PDB entry 3CCS | X-ray diffraction, 2.95 A resolution | chains 3 and 0 of the 31 polymer chains in the assembly

# Chain 3
Molecule: 50S ribosomal protein L44E
Organism: Haloarcula marismortui
UniProt: P32411 (RL44_HALMA); numbering as in UniProt (aligned over 1-92)
Sequence (92 residues; row label = number of the first residue in the row):
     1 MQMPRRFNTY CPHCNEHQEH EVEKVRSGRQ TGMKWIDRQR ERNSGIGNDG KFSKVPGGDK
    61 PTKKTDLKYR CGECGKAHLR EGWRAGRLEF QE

# Chain 0
Molecule: 23S ribosomal RNA
Organism: Haloarcula marismortui
Notes: engineered mutation(s): G2099A, G2482A
Sequence (2923 nucleotides; numbered 1 to 2923; the number before each row is that of its first residue):
     1 GUUGGCUACU AUGCCAGCUG GUGGAUUGCU CGGCUCAGGC GCUGAUGAAG GACGUGCCAA
    61 GCUGCGAUAA GCUGUGGGGA GCCGCACGGA GGCGAAGAAC CACAGAUUUC CGAAUGAGAA
   121 UCUCUCUAAC AAUUGCUUCG CGCAAUGAGG AACCCCGAGA ACUGAAACAU CUCAGUAUCG
   181 GGAGGAACAG AAAACGCAAC GUGAUGUCGU UAGUAACCGC GAGUGAACGC GAUACAGCCC
   241 AAACCGAAGC CCUCACGGGC AAUGUGGUGU CAGGGCUACC UCUCAUCAGC CGACCGUCUU
   301 CACGAAGUCU CUUGGAAUAG AGCGUGAUAC AGGGUGACAA CCCCGUACUG AAGACCAGUA
   361 CGCUGUGCGG UAGUGCCAGA GUAGCGGGGG UUGGAUAUCC CUCGCGAAUA ACGCAGGCAU
   421 CGACUGCGAA GGCUAAACAC AACCUGAGAC CGAUAGUGAA CAAGUAGUGU GAACGAACGC
   481 UGCAAAGUAC CCUCAGAAGG GAGGCGAAAU AGAGCAUGAA AUCAGUUGGC GAUCGAGCGA
   541 CAGGGCAUAC AAGGUCCCUU GACGAAUGAC CGAGACGCGA GUCUCCAGUA AGACUCACGG
   601 GAAGCCGAUG UUCUGUCGUA CGUUUUGAAA AACGAGCCAG GGAGUGUGUC UGUAUGGCAA
   661 GUCUAACCGG AGUAUCCGGG GAGGCACAGG GAAACCGACA UGGCCGCAGG GCUUUGCCCG
   721 AGGGCCGCCG UCUUCAAGGG CGGGGAGCCA UGUGGACACG ACCCGAAUCC GGACGAUCUA
   781 CGCAUGGACA AGAUGAAGCG UGCCGAAAGG CACGUGGAAG UCUGUUAGAG UUGGUGUCCU
   841 ACAAUACCCU CUCGUGAUCU AUGUGUAGGG GUGAAAGGCC CAUCGAGUCC GGCAACAGCU
   901 GGUUCCAAUC GAAACAUGUC GAAGCAUGAC CUCCGCCGAG GUAGUCUGUG AGGUAGAGCG
   961 ACCGAUUGGU GUGUCCGCCU CCGAGAGGAG UCGGCACACC UGUCAAACUC CAAACUUACA
  1021 GACGCUGUUU GACGCGGGGA UUCCGGUGCG CGGGGUAAGC CUGUGUACCA GGAGGGGAAC
  1081 AACCCAGAGA UAGGUUAAGG UCCCCAAGUG UGGAUUAAGU GUAAUCCUCU GAAGGUGGUC
  1141 UCGAGCCCUA GACAGCCGGG AGGUGAGCUU AGAAGCAGCU ACCCUCUAAG AAAAGCGUAA
  1201 CAGCUUACCG GCCGAGGUUU GAGGCGCCCA AAAUGAUCGG GACUCAAAUC CACCACCGAG
  1261 ACCUGUCCGU ACCACUCAUA CUGGUAAUCG AGUAGAUUGG CGCUCUAAUU GGAUGGAAGC
  1321 AGGGGCGAGA GCUCCUGUGG ACCGAUUAGU GACGAAAAUC CUGGCCAUAG UAGCAGCGAU
  1381 AGUCGGGUGA GAACCCCGAC GGCCUAAUGG AUAAGGGUUC CUCAGCACUG CUGAUCAGCU
  1441 GAGGGUUAGC CGGUCCUAAG UCUCACCGCA ACUCGACUGA GACGAAAUGG GAAACAGGUU
  1501 AAUAUUCCUG UGCCAUCAUG CAGUGAAAGU UGACGCCCUG GGGUCGAUCA CGCCGGGCAU
  1561 UCGCCCGGUC GAACCGUCCA ACUCCGUGGA AGCCGUAAUG GCAGGAAGCG GACGAACGGC
  1621 GGCAUAGGGA AACGUGAUUC AACCUGGGGC CCAUGAAAAG ACGAGCAUGA UGUCCGUACC
  1681 GAGAACCGAC ACAGGUGUCC AUGGCGGCGA AAGCCAAGGC CUGUCGGGAG CAACCAACGU
  1741 UAGGGAAUUC GGCAAGUUAG UCCCGUACCU UCGGAAGAAG GGAUGCCUGC UCCGGAACGG
  1801 AGCAGGUCGC AGUGACUCGG AAGCUCGGAC UGUCUAGUAA CAACAUAGGU GACCGCAAAU
  1861 CCGCAAGGAC UCGUACGGUC ACUGAAUCCU GCCCAGUGCA GGUAUCUGAA CACCUCGUAC
  1921 AAGAGGACGA AGGACCUGUC AACGGCGGGG GUAACUAUGA CCCUCUUAAG GUAGCGUAGU
  1981 ACCUUGCCGC AUCAGUAGCG GCUUGCAUGA AUGGAUUAAC CAGAGCUUCA CUGUCCCAAC
  2041 GUUGGGCCCG GUGAACUGUA CAUUCCAGUG CGGAGUCUGG AGACACCCAG GGGGAAGCAA
  2101 AGACCCUAUG GAGCUUUACU GCAGGCUGUC GCUGAGACGU GGUCGCCGAU GUGCAGCAUA
  2161 GGUAGGAGUC GUUACAGAGG UACCCGCGCU AGCGGGCCAC CCAGACAACA GUGAAAUACU
  2221 ACCCGUCGGU GACUGCGACU CUCACUCCGG GAGGAGGACA CCGAUAGCCG GGCAGUUUGA
  2281 CUGGGGCGGU ACGCGCUCGA AAAGAUAUCG AGCGCGCCCU AUGGUCAUCU CAGCCGGGAC
  2341 AGAGACCCGG CGAAGAGUGC AAGAGCAAAA GAUGACUUGA CAGUGUUCUU CCCAACGAGG
  2401 AACGCUGACG CGAAAGCGUG GUCUAGCGAA CCAAUUAGCC UGCUUGAUGC GGGCAAUUGA
  2461 UGACAGAAAA GCUACCCUAG GAAUAACAGA GUCGUCACUC GCAAGAGCAC AUAUCGACCG
  2521 AGUGGCUUGC UACCUCGAUG UCGGUUCCCU CCAUCCUGCC CGUGCAGAAG CGGGCAAGGG
  2581 UGAGGUUGUU CGCCUAUUAA AGGAGGUCGU GAGCUGGGUU UAGACCGUCG UGAGACAGGU
  2641 CGGCUGCUAU CUACUGGGUG UGUAAUGGUG UCUGACAAGA ACGACCGUAU AGUACGAGAG
  2701 GAACUACGGU UGGUGGCCAC UGGUGUACCG GUUGUUCGAG AGAGCACGUG CCGGGUAGCC
  2761 ACGCCACACG GGGUAAGAGC UGAACGCAUC UAAGCUCGAA ACCCACUUGG AAAAGAGACA
  2821 CCGCCGAGGU CCCGCGUACA AGACGCGGUC GAUAGACUCG GGGUGUGCGC GUCGAGGUAA
  2881 CGAGACGUUA AGCCCACGAG CACUAACAGA CCAAAGCCAU CAU
Disordered / not traced: 1-9, 126-127, 715, 971-998, 1560, 1952-1963, 2137-2236, 2339-2343, 2665-2666, 2915-2923
Modified / non-standard residues: 1MA (6-hydro-1-methyladenosine-5'-monophosphate) at position 628, OMU (o2'-methyluridine 5'-monophosphate) at position 2587, OMG (o2'-methylguanosine-5'-monophosphate) at position 2588, UR3 (3-methyluridine-5'-monophoshate) at position 2619, PSU (pseudouridine-5'-monophosphate) at position 2621
Ion coordination: Na+ site 1: U12, C2086; Mg2+ site 1 near G28 (its only coordinating residue here); Na+ site 2: C40, G41; Na+ site 3 near G56 (its only coordinating residue here); Sr2+ site 1: A86, C87; Na+ site 4 near U108 (its only coordinating residue here); Mg2+ site 2 near U115 (its only coordinating residue here); Na+ site 5: C130, U146; Na+ site 6: C141, G142; Sr2+ site 2: G147, A183 (shared with 1 residue of chain M); K+ site 1: C162, U172; Mg2+ site 3: C162, U2276; 54 more Na+ sites not listed; 66 more Mg2+ sites not listed; 55 more Sr2+ sites not listed; 1 more K+ sites not listed

# How chain 3 and chain 0 interact
Residue-residue contacts (115):
  Met1(3) - U2320(0)  phosphate contact
  Gln2(3) - U2320(0)  hydrogen bond to the phosphate
  Pro4(3) - U2320(0)  sugar contact
  Phe7(3) - U2378(0)  sugar contact
  Asn8(3) - U2378(0)  phosphate contact
  Asn8(3) - G2379(0)  phosphate contact
  Thr9(3) - G2379(0)  phosphate contact
  Thr9(3) - C2381(0)  sugar contact
  Tyr10(3) - C2381(0)  base contact
  Tyr10(3) - A2382(0)  sugar contact
  Tyr10(3) - G2407(0)  base contact
  Tyr10(3) - A2408(0)  sugar contact
  Pro12(3) - A2382(0)  sugar contact
  His13(3) - A2437(0)  sugar contact
  Asn15(3) - G2407(0)  sugar contact
  Asn15(3) - A2408(0)  sugar contact
  Glu16(3) - A2408(0)  sugar contact
  Glu16(3) - C2409(0)  phosphate contact
  His17(3) - G2379(0)  salt bridge to the phosphate
  His17(3) - A2408(0)  sugar contact
  His17(3) - C2409(0)  hydrogen bond to the sugar
  Val25(3) - U2435(0)  sugar contact
  Arg26(3) - U2435(0)  sugar contact
  Ser27(3) - A2434(0)  hydrogen bond to the sugar
  Gly28(3) - A2434(0)  hydrogen bond to the phosphate
  Gly28(3) - U2435(0)  hydrogen bond to the phosphate
  Arg29(3) - A1924(0)  hydrogen bond to the phosphate
  Arg29(3) - G1925(0)  salt bridge to the phosphate
  Gln30(3) - A1924(0)  phosphate contact
  Gln30(3) - A2433(0)  phosphate contact
  Gln30(3) - A2434(0)  hydrogen bond to the phosphate
  Thr31(3) - G1923(0)  hydrogen bond to the sugar
  Thr31(3) - G2451(0)  hydrogen bond to the phosphate
  Met33(3) - A1922(0)  sugar contact
  Met33(3) - G1923(0)  sugar contact
  Met33(3) - C2450(0)  sugar contact
  Met33(3) - G2451(0)  phosphate contact
  Lys34(3) - G2451(0)  phosphate contact
  Trp35(3) - C218(0)  phosphate contact
  Trp35(3) - C220(0)  base contact
  Trp35(3) - U396(0)  phosphate contact
  Trp35(3) - C2432(0)  phosphate contact
  Trp35(3) - G2452(0)  phosphate contact
  Ile36(3) - C2432(0)  phosphate contact
  Ile36(3) - A2433(0)  phosphate contact
  Arg38(3) - U396(0)  salt bridge to the phosphate
  Arg38(3) - G2451(0)  sugar contact
  Gln39(3) - C218(0)  hydrogen bond to the phosphate
  Gln39(3) - G219(0)  phosphate contact
  Arg42(3) - A395(0)  phosphate contact
  Arg42(3) - U396(0)  salt bridge to the phosphate
  Asn43(3) - C218(0)  phosphate contact
  Asn43(3) - G219(0)  phosphate contact
  Gly45(3) - G390(0)  phosphate contact
  Ile46(3) - G389(0)  phosphate contact
  Ile46(3) - G390(0)  hydrogen bond to the phosphate
  Gly47(3) - G2121(0)  sugar contact
  Asn48(3) - A169(0)  hydrogen bond to the sugar
  Asn48(3) - U170(0)  sugar contact
  Asn48(3) - U2120(0)  sugar contact
  Asn48(3) - A2468(0)  base contact
  Asp49(3) - U170(0)  sugar contact
  Gly50(3) - U170(0)  hydrogen bond to the sugar
  Gly50(3) - A2468(0)  hydrogen bond to the base
  Lys51(3) - G219(0)  sugar contact
  Lys51(3) - C2431(0)  sugar contact
  Lys51(3) - C2432(0)  sugar contact
  Phe52(3) - G219(0)  phosphate contact
  Ser53(3) - A2468(0)  base contact
  Lys54(3) - G219(0)  sugar contact
  Lys54(3) - A2467(0)  phosphate contact
  Lys54(3) - A2468(0)  salt bridge to the phosphate
  Gly58(3) - A2460(0)  sugar contact
  Asp59(3) - G2459(0)  sugar contact
  Asp59(3) - A2460(0)  sugar contact
  Asp59(3) - U2461(0)  phosphate contact
  Lys60(3) - C2427(0)  base contact
  Lys60(3) - G2428(0)  hydrogen bond to the base
  Lys60(3) - A2460(0)  hydrogen bond to the phosphate
  Lys60(3) - U2461(0)  salt bridge to the phosphate
  Lys60(3) - G2462(0)  hydrogen bond to the base
  Pro61(3) - G2316(0)  sugar contact
  Pro61(3) - C2317(0)  phosphate contact
  Pro61(3) - G2462(0)  base contact
  Thr62(3) - C2317(0)  phosphate contact
  Lys63(3) - G2459(0)  hydrogen bond to the phosphate
  Lys63(3) - A2460(0)  salt bridge to the phosphate
  Lys64(3) - G2428(0)  salt bridge to the phosphate
  Lys64(3) - U2458(0)  phosphate contact
  Lys64(3) - G2459(0)  salt bridge to the phosphate
  Thr65(3) - U2458(0)  sugar contact
  Asp66(3) - U2458(0)  sugar contact
  Lys68(3) - U2435(0)  hydrogen bond to the phosphate
  Lys68(3) - U2436(0)  salt bridge to the phosphate
  Lys76(3) - A2437(0)  phosphate contact
  Lys76(3) - G2438(0)  salt bridge to the phosphate
  Ala77(3) - U2436(0)  sugar contact
  Leu79(3) - U2435(0)  base contact
  Leu79(3) - A2456(0)  base contact
  Leu79(3) - U2457(0)  base contact
  Arg80(3) - C2381(0)  hydrogen bond to the phosphate
  Arg80(3) - A2382(0)  salt bridge to the phosphate
  Arg80(3) - U2457(0)  hydrogen bond to the sugar
  Glu81(3) - U2457(0)  phosphate contact
  Glu81(3) - U2458(0)  phosphate contact
  Gly82(3) - U2457(0)  hydrogen bond to the phosphate
  Gly82(3) - U2458(0)  hydrogen bond to the phosphate
  Trp83(3) - A2380(0)  base contact
  Arg84(3) - C2317(0)  salt bridge to the phosphate
  Arg84(3) - C2427(0)  salt bridge to the phosphate
  Arg84(3) - G2428(0)  salt bridge to the phosphate
  Ala85(3) - C2318(0)  phosphate contact
  Gly86(3) - C2318(0)  hydrogen bond to the phosphate
  Gln91(3) - U2320(0)  hydrogen bond to the sugar
  Gln91(3) - A2321(0)  phosphate contact
Interface residues without a listed pair, chain 3 (63 interface residues in all): Met3, Gly32, Ser44, Arg70, His78
Interface residues without a listed pair, chain 0 (52 interface residues in all): C2122, C2319

# Summary
63 residues of chain 3 and 52 residues of chain 0 are in contact; the contacts include 25 hydrogen bonds and
15 salt bridges. Polar pairs include Gly50(3)-A2468(0), Lys60(3)-G2428(0) and Lys60(3)-G2462(0). G147(0) and
A183(0) form the Sr2+ site 2.
Here chain 3 is 50S ribosomal protein L44E and chain 0 is 23S ribosomal RNA, both from Haloarcula marismortui.
Entry 3CCS (Structure of Anisomycin resistant 50S Ribosomal Subunit: 23S rRNA mutation G2482A) was determined
by X-ray diffraction, deposited together with 3CC2, 3CC4, 3CC7, 3CCE, 3CCJ, 3CCL and 6 further entries.
